PDB entry 1W8P | X-ray diffraction, 2.08 A resolution | chains E and F of the 12 polymer chains in the assembly

# Chain E
Name: Insulin A-chain
Source organism: Homo sapiens
UniProt: P01308 (INS_HUMAN); residues 1-21 here correspond to UniProt positions 90-110 (UniProt number = residue number + 89)
Amino-acid sequence (21 residues; each row starts with the number of its first residue):
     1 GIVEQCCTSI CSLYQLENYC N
Disulfides: C6-C11
Small-molecule neighbours: phenol (IPH): C6, S9, I10, C11, L16

# Chain F
Name: Insulin B-chain
Source organism: Homo sapiens
UniProt: P01308 (INS_HUMAN); residues 1-30 here correspond to UniProt positions 25-54 (UniProt number = residue number + 24)
Amino-acid sequence (30 residues; each row starts with the number of its first residue):
     1 FVNQHLCGSH LVEALYLVCG ERGFYFTPKT
Not modelled in the structure: 30
Sequence notes: engineered mutation Y25 (Phe49 in P01308), F26 (Tyr50 in P01308)
Ion coordination: Zn2+: H10 (shared with 1 residue of chain B; 1 residue of chain J)
Small-molecule neighbours:
  - phenol (IPH), molecule 1: V2, H5, L6
  - phenol (IPH), molecule 2: C7, H10, L11, A14

# Interface between chain E and chain F
Residue-residue contacts - 25 pairs, chain E then chain F:
  I2(E) - L11(F)
  I2(E) - L15(F)  hydrophobic
  I2(E) - F26(F)  hydrophobic
  V3(E) - L11(F)  hydrophobic
  E4(E) - Q4(F)
  C7(E) - C7(F)  disulfide
  C7(E) - G8(F)
  C7(E) - L11(F)  hydrophobic
  L13(E) - V18(F)  hydrophobic
  L16(E) - L11(F)  hydrophobic
  L16(E) - A14(F)  hydrophobic
  L16(E) - L15(F)
  L16(E) - V18(F)  hydrophobic
  E17(E) - V18(F)
  E17(E) - R22(F)  salt bridge
  Y19(E) - L15(F)  hydrophobic
  Y19(E) - F24(F)
  Y19(E) - Y25(F)  hydrogen bond (backbone-backbone)
  C20(E) - C19(F)  disulfide
  C20(E) - G23(F)
  C20(E) - Y25(F)
  N21(E) - R22(F)
  N21(E) - G23(F)  hydrogen bond (backbone-backbone)
  N21(E) - F24(F)
  N21(E) - Y25(F)
Also at the interface, not in a pair above, chain E (11 interface residues in all): C6
Also at the interface, not in a pair above, chain F (14 interface residues in all): P28
Cross-chain cystine bridges: C7(E)-C7(F), C20(E)-C19(F)

# Summary
11 residues of chain E face 14 of chain F across their interface; the contacts include 2 disulfide bonds, 2
hydrogen bonds and 1 salt bridge. Among the polar pairs are E17(E)-R22(F), Y19(E)-Y25(F) and N21(E)-G23(F).
Here chain E is Insulin A-chain and chain F is Insulin B-chain, both from Homo sapiens. Entry 1W8P (Structural
properties of the B25Tyr-NMe-B26Phe insulin mutant) was determined by X-ray diffraction.
